8PR4 - chains W and Y of the 6 polymer chains in the assembly; structure by electron microscopy, 3.50 A resolution.

# Chain W
Protein: Dynactin subunit 5
Organism: Sus scrofa
UniProtKB: A0A286ZK88 (A0A286ZK88_PIG); residues 1-182 here = UniProt positions 1-182
Sequence (182 residues; each row starts with the number of its first residue):
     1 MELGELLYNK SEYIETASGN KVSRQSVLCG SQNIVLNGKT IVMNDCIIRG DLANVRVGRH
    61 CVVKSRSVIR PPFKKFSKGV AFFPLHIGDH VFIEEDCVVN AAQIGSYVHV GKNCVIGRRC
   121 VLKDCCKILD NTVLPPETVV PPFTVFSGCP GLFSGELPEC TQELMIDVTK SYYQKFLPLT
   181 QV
Unresolved in the structure: 180-182

# Chain Y
Protein: Dynactin subunit 4
Organism: Sus scrofa
UniProtKB: A0A4X1TB62 (A0A4X1TB62_PIG); residues 1-467 here = UniProt positions 1-467
Sequence (467 residues; numbered 1 to 467; the number before each row is that of its first residue):
     1 MASLLQSERV LYLVQGEKKV RAPLSQLYFC RYCSELRSLE CVSHEVDSHY CPSCLENMPS
    61 AEAKLKKNRC ANCFDCPGCM HTLSTRATSI STQLPDDPAK TAVKKAYYLA CGFCRWTSRD
   121 VGMADKSVAS GGWQEPDHPH TQRMNKLIEY YQQLAQKEKV ERDRKKLARR RNYMPLAFSQ
   181 HTIHVVDKYG LGTRLQRPRA GTTITALAGL SLKEGEDQKE IKIEPAQAVD EVEPLPEDYY
   241 TRPVNLTEVT TLQQRLLQPD FQPICASQLY PRHKHLLIKR SLRCRQCEHN LSKPEFNPTS
   301 IKFKIQLVAV NYIPEVRIMS IPNLRYMKES QVLLTLTNPV ENLTHVTLLE CEEGDPDDTN
   361 STAKVSVPPT ELVLAGKDAA AEYDELAEPQ DFPDDPDVVA FRKANKVGVF IKVTPQREEG
   421 DVTVCFKLKH DFKNLAAPIR PVEEADPGAE VSWLTQHVEL SLGPLLP
Unresolved in the structure: 1, 89-105, 171-218, 377-387, 436-447, 465-467
Bound ions: Zn2+ site 1: Cys30, Cys33, Cys284, Cys287; Zn2+ site 2: Cys51, Cys54, Cys70, Cys73; Zn2+ site 3: Cys76, Cys79, Cys111, Cys114
UniProt features mapped onto this chain:
  - modified residue: Ala2 (N-acetylalanine), Thr414 (Phosphothreonine)
  - cross-link: Lys222 (Glycyl lysine isopeptide (Lys-Gly) (interchain with G-Cter in SUMO2))

# Chain W / chain Y interface
Pairs across the interface (41; chain W residue first):
  Met1(W) - Leu5(Y)
  Met1(W) - Gln6(Y)
  Met1(W) - Val10(Y)  hydrophobic
  Met1(W) - Arg317(Y)
  Met1(W) - Ile318(Y)  hydrogen bond (backbone-backbone)
  Glu2(W) - Arg317(Y)
  Glu2(W) - Ile318(Y)
  Glu2(W) - Met319(Y)
  Glu2(W) - Leu333(Y)
  Phe92(W) - Leu4(Y)  hydrophobic
  His109(W) - Leu4(Y)
  Lys123(W) - Thr299(Y)
  Asp124(W) - Ile301(Y)
  Cys125(W) - Ile301(Y)  hydrophobic
  Lys127(W) - Ser3(Y)
  Pro135(W) - His81(Y)
  Pro135(W) - Phe113(Y)  hydrophobic
  Pro136(W) - His81(Y)
  Thr138(W) - His81(Y)
  Val139(W) - Pro52(Y)
  Val139(W) - Ser53(Y)
  Val139(W) - Leu55(Y)  hydrophobic
  Pro141(W) - Tyr50(Y)  hydrophobic
  Pro141(W) - Pro52(Y)  hydrophobic
  Pro142(W) - Thr299(Y)
  Phe143(W) - Phe303(Y)  hydrophobic
  Cys149(W) - Phe113(Y)
  Pro150(W) - Cys79(Y)  hydrophobic
  Pro150(W) - Phe113(Y)  hydrophobic
  Leu152(W) - Met80(Y)
  Glu156(W) - Arg280(Y)  salt bridge
  Pro158(W) - Ser25(Y)
  Glu159(W) - Phe303(Y)
  Cys160(W) - Ser25(Y)  hydrogen bond (side chain-backbone)
  Cys160(W) - Val308(Y)  hydrophobic
  Cys160(W) - Val310(Y)  hydrophobic
  Gln162(W) - Ile301(Y)
  Leu164(W) - Ala2(Y)  hydrophobic
  Asp167(W) - Arg317(Y)  salt bridge
  Val168(W) - Leu4(Y)  hydrophobic
  Val168(W) - Leu5(Y)  hydrophobic
Other interface residues (no listed pair), chain W (31 interface residues in all): Leu3, Val133, Glu137, Glu163, Met165
Other interface residues (no listed pair), chain Y (34 interface residues in all): Ser7, Arg9, Tyr28, Thr82, Gly112, Leu277, Ser300, Asn311, Val316

# Overview
The interface between chain W and chain Y involves 31 residues on one side and 34 on the other; the contacts
include 2 hydrogen bonds and 2 salt bridges. Among the polar pairs are Glu156(W)-Arg280(Y),
Asp167(W)-Arg317(Y) and Cys160(W)-Ser25(Y).
Chain W is Dynactin subunit 5 and chain Y is Dynactin subunit 4, both from Sus scrofa; the structure, Dynactin
pointed end bound to JIP3, was determined by electron microscopy together with 8PQW, 8PQY, 8PQZ, 8PR0, 8PR1,
8PR2 and 8PR3 from the same study.
